8R7Y - chains A and G of the 4 polymer chains in the assembly; structure by X-ray diffraction, 3.70 A resolution.

Chain A:
Protein: Deoxyribonucleoside regulator
Source organism: Bacillus subtilis subsp. subtilis str. 168
UniProt: P39140 (DEOR_BACSU); residues 2-313 here = UniProt positions 2-313
Chain sequence (318 residues; numbered -4 to 313; the number before each row is that of its first residue; numbers below 1 keep their minus sign (Gly-4 is residue -4)):
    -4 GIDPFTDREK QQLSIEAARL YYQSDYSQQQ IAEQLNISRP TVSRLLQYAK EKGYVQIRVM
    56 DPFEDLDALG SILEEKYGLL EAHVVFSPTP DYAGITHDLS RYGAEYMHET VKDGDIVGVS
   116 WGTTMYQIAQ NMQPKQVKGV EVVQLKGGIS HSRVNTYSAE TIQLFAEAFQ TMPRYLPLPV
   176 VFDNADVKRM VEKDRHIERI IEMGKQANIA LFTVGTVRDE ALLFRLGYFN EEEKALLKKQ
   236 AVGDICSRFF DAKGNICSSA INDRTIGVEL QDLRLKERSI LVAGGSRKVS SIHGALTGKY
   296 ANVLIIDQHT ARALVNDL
Disordered / not traced: -4 to 0, 313
Sequence notes: expression tag (-4 to 1)
From the paper describing this entry:
  - binding site for OL18 DNA operator, strand 1: Arg34, Arg39
  - binding site for OL18 DNA operator, strand 1: Arg39

Chain G:
Molecule: OL18 DNA operator, strand 2
Sequence (18 nucleotides; numbered 1 to 18; the number before each row is that of its first residue):
     1 ATTGAACAAA ATTTCAAT

Interface between chain A and chain G:
Pairs across the interface (10; chain A residue first):
  Tyr16(A) - DA11(G)  hydrogen bond to the phosphate
  Ser22(A) - DA11(G)  hydrogen bond to the phosphate
  Gln23(A) - DA11(G)  hydrogen bond to the phosphate
  Gln23(A) - DT12(G)  hydrogen bond to the phosphate
  Arg34(A) - DA11(G)  hydrogen bond to the base
  Arg34(A) - DT12(G)  hydrogen bond to the base
  Pro35(A) - DT13(G)  base contact
  Ser38(A) - DA11(G)  sugar contact
  Ser38(A) - DT12(G)  base contact
  Arg39(A) - DT14(G)  hydrogen bond to the base
Other interface residues (no listed pair), chain G (5 interface residues in all): DA10

Summary:
Chain A and chain G form an interface of 7 and 5 residues respectively, with 7 hydrogen bonds. Polar pairs
include Arg34(A)-DA11(G), Arg34(A)-DT12(G) and Arg39(A)-DT14(G). The paper reports a binding site for OL18 DNA
operator, strand 1 at Arg34(A) and Arg39(A).
Chain A is Deoxyribonucleoside regulator (Bacillus subtilis subsp. subtilis str. 168) and chain G is OL18 DNA
operator, strand 2; the structure, Deoxyribonucleoside regulator DeoR in complex with the DNA operator, was
determined by X-ray diffraction, deposited together with 8R3G.
